8WGH - chains A and F of the 18 polymer chains in the assembly; structure by electron microscopy, 2.40 A resolution.

== Chain A ==
Protein: Photosystem I P700 chlorophyll a apoprotein A1
From: Fittonia albivenis
Notes: EC 1.97.1.12
UniProtKB: A0A8A0WPY6 (A0A8A0WPY6_9LAMI); residues 1-750 here = UniProt positions 1-750
Sequence (750 residues; each row starts with the number of its first residue):
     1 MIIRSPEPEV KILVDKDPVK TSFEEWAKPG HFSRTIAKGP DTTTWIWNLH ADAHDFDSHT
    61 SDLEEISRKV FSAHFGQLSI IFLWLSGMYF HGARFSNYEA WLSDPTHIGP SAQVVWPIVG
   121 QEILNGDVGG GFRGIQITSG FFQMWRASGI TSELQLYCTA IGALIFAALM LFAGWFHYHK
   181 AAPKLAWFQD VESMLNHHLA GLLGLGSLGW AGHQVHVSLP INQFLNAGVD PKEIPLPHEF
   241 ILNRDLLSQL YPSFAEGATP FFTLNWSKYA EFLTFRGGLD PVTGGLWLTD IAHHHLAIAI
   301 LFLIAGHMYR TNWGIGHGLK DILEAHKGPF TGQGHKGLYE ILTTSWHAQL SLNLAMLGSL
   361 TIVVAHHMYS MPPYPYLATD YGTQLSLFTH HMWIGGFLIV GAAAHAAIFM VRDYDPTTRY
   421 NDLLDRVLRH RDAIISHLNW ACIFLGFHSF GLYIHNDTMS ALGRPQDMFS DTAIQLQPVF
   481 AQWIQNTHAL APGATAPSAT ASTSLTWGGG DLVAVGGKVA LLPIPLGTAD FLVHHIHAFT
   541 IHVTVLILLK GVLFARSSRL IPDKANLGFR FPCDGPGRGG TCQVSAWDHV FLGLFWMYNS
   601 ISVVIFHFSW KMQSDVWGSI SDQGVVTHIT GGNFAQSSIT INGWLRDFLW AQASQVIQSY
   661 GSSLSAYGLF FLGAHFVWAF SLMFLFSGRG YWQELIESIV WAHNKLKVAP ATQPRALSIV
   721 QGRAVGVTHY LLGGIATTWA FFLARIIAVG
Disordered / not traced: 1-8
Sequence notes: conflict Ser248 (Val in A0A8A0WPY6)
Bound ions: chlorophyll a Mg site 1 near Gln113 (its only coordinating residue here); chlorophyll a Mg site 2 near Gln121 (its only coordinating residue here); chlorophyll a Mg site 3 near Thr495 (its only coordinating residue here)
Residues lining bound ligands:
  - beta-carotene (BCR), molecule 1: Phe82, Leu85, Tyr89, Thr159, Gly162, Ala163, Phe166, Leu205, Leu208, Gly209, Phe262
  - beta-carotene (BCR), molecule 2: Trp84, Leu85, Gly201, Leu202, Leu205, Gly206
  - beta-carotene (BCR), molecule 3: Trp116, Pro117, Ile118
  - beta-carotene (BCR), molecule 4: Leu208, Phe261, Ile300, Leu303, Ile304, His307, Ile315
  - beta-carotene (BCR), molecule 5: Phe261, Trp266, Ile300, Ile304
  - beta-carotene (BCR), molecule 6: Ile341, Leu342, Ala348, Ser351, Leu352, Ala406, Phe409, Leu424
  - beta-carotene (BCR), molecule 7: Ser351, Ala355, Ser359, Ile399, Ala402, Ala403, Ala406, Val545, Leu548, Leu549, Val552
  - beta-carotene (BCR), molecule 8: Phe670, Gly673, Ala674, Phe676, Val677, Leu732, Ile735, Ala736, Trp739
  - beta-carotene (BCR), molecule 9: Trp692, Leu695, Ile696
  - chlorophyll a (CLA), molecule 1: Val10, Lys11, Ile12, Trp187, Asp190, Ser193, His197, Thr311, Asn312, Trp313
  - chlorophyll a (CLA), molecule 2: Ile12, Val14, Phe71, Phe75, Leu169, Met170, Phe172, Ala173, Phe176, His177, Ala181, Pro183, Trp187
  - chlorophyll a (CLA), molecule 3: Val19, Lys20, Thr21, Ser22, Phe23, Glu25, Trp26, His31, Lys69, Ser72, Gly76, Ile80, Leu171, Gly174, Trp175, Tyr178, His179
  - chlorophyll a (CLA), molecule 4: Trp26, His31, Phe32, Leu49, His50, Ala53, His54, Phe56, His59, Lys69, Ala73, Gly76, Gln77, Ile80
  - chlorophyll a (CLA), molecule 5: Trp26, Pro29, Trp45, Ile46, Trp47, Leu49, His50
  - chlorophyll a (CLA), molecule 6: Thr43, Ile46, Trp47, Ile696, Ile699, Val700, His703, Val708, Pro710, Pro714, Arg715
  - chlorophyll a (CLA), molecule 7: Trp47, Phe676, Val677, Phe680, Phe684, Leu717, Gln721, Ala724, Val725, Thr728, His729, Leu732
  - chlorophyll a (CLA), molecule 8: His50, Ala51, Asp52, Ala53, His54, Asp55, His347, Leu350, Leu354, Phe397, Leu398, Val400, Gly401, Ala404, His405, Ile408, Arg412, Phe569, Arg570, Trp587, Val590, Leu594, Thr728
  - chlorophyll a (CLA), molecule 9: His54, Phe56, Val70, Ala73, His74, Gln77, Leu78, Ile81, Phe82, Leu85, Phe166, Trp346, His347, Gln349, Leu350, Asn353, Leu354, Leu357
  - chlorophyll a (CLA), molecule 10: His54, Gln77, Ile80, Ile81, Trp84, Leu357, Ile394, Phe397, Leu398
  - chlorophyll a (CLA), molecule 11: Ser67, His74, Leu185, Phe188, Gln189, Val191, Met194, Leu195, His198, Leu199, Leu319, Leu323, Leu342, Thr343, Thr344, Ser345, Trp346, Gln349, Leu352, Asn353, Met356, Leu357
  - chlorophyll a (CLA), molecule 12: Phe71, His74, Phe75, Leu78, Phe82, Phe166, Trp187, Phe188, Asp190, Ser193, Met194, His197, His198, Gly201, Leu202
  - chlorophyll a (CLA), molecule 13: Ser79, Ile80, Leu83, Gln113, Val114, Val115, Trp116, Ile118, Val119, Gln121, Leu124, Ile135, Leu171, Ala666, Leu669, Phe670
  - chlorophyll a (CLA), molecule 14: Leu83, Trp84, Ser86, Gly87, Phe90, His91, Phe95, Gln113, Val114, Trp116, Leu164
  - chlorophyll a (CLA), molecule 15: Trp84, Met88, Ala112, Gln113, Ile135, Gln136, Ile137, Thr138, Ser139, Phe141, Ala666, Tyr667, Phe670, Trp739, Leu743
  - chlorophyll a (CLA), molecule 16: Trp84, Met88, Thr138, Ser139, Phe141, Ser386, Leu387, Thr389, His390, Trp393, Ile394, Phe397, Phe670, Ile735, Thr738, Trp739, Leu743
  - chlorophyll a (CLA), molecule 17: Trp84, Leu85, Ser139, Gly140, Phe141, Met144, Leu202, Leu203, Leu357, Leu360, Thr361, Val364, Met368, Tyr374, Leu387, His390, His391, Ile394, Leu398
  - chlorophyll a (CLA), molecule 18: Ala147, Leu203, Gly206, Ser207, Trp210, Gln214, Ile291, His294, His295, Ile298, Phe302, Leu360, Val363, Val364, His367, Met368, Pro373, Tyr374
  - chlorophyll a (CLA), molecule 19: Ser148, Gly149, Ile150, Gln155, Cys158, Thr159, Gly206, Gly209, Trp210, Gly212, His213, His216, Val217, Pro237, His238, Ile241
  - chlorophyll a (CLA), molecule 20: Leu154, Gln155, Cys158, Leu236, His238, Ile241, Leu242
  - chlorophyll a (CLA), molecule 21: Leu195, Leu199, Leu203, Leu301, Phe302, Ala305, Met308, Tyr309, Leu319, Ile322, Leu323, Leu352, Met356, Leu424, Val427, Leu549, Val552, Leu553
  - chlorophyll a (CLA), molecule 22: Asn196, His197, Ala200, Gly201, Leu205, Leu303, His307, Tyr309, Thr311, Trp313, Ile315
  - chlorophyll a (CLA), molecule 23: Leu208, Gly209, Ala211, Gly212, Val215, His216, Phe240, Ile241, Arg244, Phe254, Gly257, Phe262, Tyr269, Phe272, Leu273, Leu296
  - chlorophyll a (CLA), molecule 24: Phe261, Trp266, Ser267, Tyr269, Ala270, Leu273, Thr274, Phe275, His293, Leu296, Ala297, Ile300, Leu301, Ile304, Ser498
  - chlorophyll a (CLA), molecule 25: Phe261, Phe262, Leu264
  - chlorophyll a (CLA), molecule 26: Thr274, Phe275, Gly277, Leu286, Asp290, Ile291, His293, His294, Ala297, Ile298, Leu301, His367, Met371, Thr503
  - chlorophyll a (CLA), molecule 27: Phe275, Ala494, Thr495, Ala496, Pro497, Ser498, Ala499
  - chlorophyll a (CLA), molecule 28: Ile304, Ala305, His307, Met308, Ile315, Gly316, His317
  - chlorophyll a (CLA), molecule 29: Met308, His317, Asp321, Ile322, Ala325, His326
  - chlorophyll a (CLA), molecule 30: Ile322, Leu323, His326, His335, Leu338, Leu342, Asn421, Leu423, Leu424, Val427
  - chlorophyll a (CLA), molecule 31: Ala325, His326, Lys327, Gly328, Pro329, Phe330
  - chlorophyll a (CLA), molecule 32: Phe330, Thr331, Leu423, Arg426, Val427, Arg429, His430, Ile434, His437
  - chlorophyll a (CLA), molecule 33: Met356, Ser359, Leu360, Val363, His366, His367, Tyr369, Ser370, Met371, Thr503, Ser504, Thr506, Trp507
  - chlorophyll a (CLA), molecule 34: Ile362, Val363, His366, Met392, Ile399, Ile541, Thr544, Val545, Leu548, Met597, Ser600, Ile601
  - chlorophyll a (CLA), molecule 35: His366, Tyr369, Phe388, Phe480, Ala481, Ile484, Gln485, Trp507, Ile524, Leu526, His534, His537, Ile541, Val604, His607, Phe608, Lys611
  - chlorophyll a (CLA), molecule 36: Ala433, His437, Trp440
  - chlorophyll a (CLA), molecule 37: Ile434, Leu438, Ala441, Ala538, Ile541, His542, Val545, Leu549
  - chlorophyll a (CLA), molecule 38: Ser436, Asn439, Trp440, Ile443
  - chlorophyll a (CLA), molecule 39: Asn439, Cys442, Ile443, Gly446, Phe447, Phe450, Gly451, Phe539, Val543, Leu546, Ile547, Leu592, Phe595, Trp596
  - chlorophyll a (CLA), molecule 40: Trp440, Ile443, Phe444, Phe447, His448
  - chlorophyll a (CLA), molecule 41: Phe444, Leu445, Gln477, Pro478, Val479, Phe480, Ala481, Phe531, His534, His535, Ala538, His542
  - chlorophyll a (CLA), molecule 42: Phe447, His448, Gly451, Leu452, Ile454, His455, Thr458, Met459, Arg464, Asp467, Phe469, Ile474
  - chlorophyll a (CLA), molecule 43: Phe450, Tyr453, Val533, Ile536, Phe539, Thr540, Tyr598, Asn599, Ser602, Val603, Phe606, Ile641, Trp644, Leu645, Leu649, Ala653, Ile657, Phe671, His675, Trp678, Tyr730, Gly734, Thr737, Thr738, Phe741
  - chlorophyll a (CLA), molecule 44: Phe450, Ile454, Asp457, Phe539, Phe595, Trp596, Tyr598, Asn599, Ile641, Leu645, Trp678, Tyr730
  - chlorophyll a (CLA), molecule 45: Thr458, Ala461, Leu462
  - chlorophyll a (CLA), molecule 46: Trp483, Ile484, Thr487, His488, Ala491, Thr495, Ala496, Thr503, Trp507
  - chlorophyll a (CLA), molecule 47: Leu645, Leu649, Trp650, Trp678
  - chlorophyll a (CLA), molecule 48: Leu669, Leu672, Gly673, His675, Phe676, Trp678, Ala679, Leu682
  - chlorophyll a (CLA), molecule 49: Phe676, Ala679, Phe680, Leu682, Met683, Phe686, Ser687, Tyr691, Trp692, Leu695
  - chlorophyll a (CLA), molecule 50: Ile699, Ala702, His703, Leu706, Val708
  - chlorophyll a (CLA), molecule 51: Trp701, Ala702, Lys705, Leu706
  - phylloquinone (PQN): Trp47, Met683, Phe684, Ser687, Gly688, Arg689, Trp692, Arg715, Ala716, Leu717, Ser718, Gly722
  - 4Fe-4S cluster (SF4): Cys573, Gly575, Pro576, Cys582, Ile719, Arg723

== Chain F ==
Protein: Photosystem I reaction center subunit III, chloroplastic
From: Fittonia albivenis
UniProtKB: Q9SHE8 (PSAF_ARATH); numbering as in UniProt (aligned over 1-221)
Sequence (221 residues; row label = number of the first residue in the row):
     1 MSLTIPANLV LNPRSNKSLT QSVPKSSARF VCSDDKSSSS TPQSMKAFSA AVALSSILLS
    61 APMPAVADIS GLTPCKDSKQ FAKREKQQIK KLESSLKLYA PESAPALALN AQIEKTKRRF
   121 DNYGKYGLLC GSDGLPHLIV NGDQRHWGEF ITPGILFLYI AGWIGWVGRS YLIAISGEKK
   181 PAMKEIIIDV PLASRIIFRG FIWPVAAYRE FLNGDLIAKD V
Disordered / not traced: 1-67, 221
Disulfide bonds: Cys75-Cys130
Residues lining bound ligands:
  - beta-carotene (BCR), molecule 1: Val140, Asn141, Phe150, Ile151, Gly162, Gly165, Trp166, Arg169, Trp203, Ala207, Leu216
  - beta-carotene (BCR), molecule 2: Pro153, Leu156, Phe157, Ile160, Ile164
  - chlorophyll a (CLA), molecule 1: Tyr123, Leu156, Ile160
  - chlorophyll a (CLA), molecule 2: Val140, Phe150, Ile151, Gly154, Ile155
  - chlorophyll a (CLA), molecule 3: Asn141, Gly142, Asp143, Gln144, Trp147
  - chlorophyll a (CLA), molecule 4: Phe150, Gly154, Phe157, Leu158, Ala161, Gly162, Ile164, Gly165, Trp203
  - chlorophyll a (CLA), molecule 5: Ile155, Leu158, Tyr159, Trp203, Pro204, Ala207, Tyr208, Phe211, Ile217
  - chlorophyll a (CLA), molecule 6: Tyr159, Phe201, Ile202, Pro204, Val205, Tyr208
  - chlorophyll a (CLA), molecule 7: Ile160, Trp163, Ile164, Val167, Ile197, Phe198
  - chlorophyll a (CLA), molecule 8: Gly165, Val167, Gly168, Arg169, Tyr171, Leu172, Ile188, Ala193
  - chlorophyll a (CLA), molecule 9: Tyr171, Leu172, Lys184, Glu185, Ile186, Ile188, Val190, Ala193, Ile197
  - chlorophyll a (CLA), molecule 10: Phe201, Ile202, Val205

== How chain A and chain F interact ==
Residue-residue contacts (34):
  Ala27(A) with Ile187(F)
  Lys38(A) with Lys180(F)
  Gly39(A) with Lys180(F)
  Pro40(A) with Lys180(F), hydrogen bond (backbone-side chain); Ala182(F); Met183(F); Ile186(F), hydrophobic
  Trp45(A) with Ile186(F), hydrophobic
  Glu122(A) with Gln112(F)
  Asp127(A) with Leu98(F); Tyr99(F), hydrogen bond
  Gly131(A) with Pro105(F)
  Phe132(A) with Tyr99(F)
  Arg133(A) with Tyr99(F), hydrogen bond; Pro105(F); Leu109(F)
  Gly661(A) with Lys91(F)
  Asn704(A) with Ala218(F)
  Lys705(A) with Ile217(F); Ala218(F), hydrogen bond (backbone-backbone)
  Leu706(A) with Arg169(F), hydrogen bond (backbone-side chain); Leu216(F); Ile217(F), hydrophobic
  Lys707(A) with Arg169(F); Asp215(F); Leu216(F); Ala218(F)
  Val708(A) with Arg169(F); Leu172(F)
  Pro710(A) with Glu185(F)
  Ala711(A) with Pro181(F), hydrophobic; Glu185(F), hydrogen bond (backbone-side chain)
  Thr712(A) with Ala182(F); Glu185(F), hydrogen bond
Also at the interface, not in a pair above, chain A (24 interface residues in all): Pro29, Asp41, Ile46, Trp701, Ala709
Also at the interface, not in a pair above, chain F (22 interface residues in all): Ser95, Ile173, Asp220

== Summary ==
The interface between chain A and chain F involves 24 residues on one side and 22 on the other; the contacts
include 7 hydrogen bonds. Polar pairs include Pro40(A)-Lys180(F), Asp127(A)-Tyr99(F) and Arg133(A)-Tyr99(F).
Here chain A is Photosystem I P700 chlorophyll a apoprotein A1 and chain F is Photosystem I reaction center
subunit III, chloroplastic, both from Fittonia albivenis. Entry 8WGH (Cryo-EM structure of the red-shifted
Fittonia albivenis PSI-LHCI) was determined by electron microscopy.
